8K47 - chains I and C of the 4 polymer chains in the assembly; structure by electron microscopy, 3.54 A resolution.

== Chain I ==
Molecule: nanobody Nb4
Organism: Vicugna pacos
Notes: antibody fragment or engineered binder
Chain sequence (124 residues; each row starts with the number of its first residue):
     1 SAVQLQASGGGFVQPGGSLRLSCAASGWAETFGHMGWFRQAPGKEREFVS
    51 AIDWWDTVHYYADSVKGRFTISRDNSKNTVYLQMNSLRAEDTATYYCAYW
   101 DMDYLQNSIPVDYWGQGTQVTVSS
Cystine bridges: C23-C97

== Chain C ==
Molecule: Spike glycoprotein
Organism: Severe acute respiratory syndrome coronavirus 2
Reference sequence: P0DTC2 (SPIKE_SARS2); numbering as in UniProt (aligned over 1-1208)
Chain sequence (1288 residues; row label = number of the first residue in the row):
     1 MFVFLVLLPLVSSQCVNLITRTQLPPAYTNSFTRGVYYPDKVFRSSVLHS
    51 TQDLFLPFFSNVTWFHAIHVSGTNGTKRFDNPVLPFNDGVYFASTEKSNI
   101 IRGWIFGTTLDSKTQSLLIVNNATNVVIKVCEFQFCNDPFLDVYYHKNNK
   151 SWMESEFRVYSSANNCTFEYVSQPFLMDLEGKQGNFKNLREFVFKNIDGY
   201 FKIYSKHTPINLGRDLPQGFSALEPLVDLPIGINITRFQTLLALHRSYLT
   251 PGDSSSGWTAGAAAYYVGYLQPRTFLLKYNENGTITDAVDCALDPLSETK
   301 CTLKSFTVEKGIYQTSNFRVQPTESIVRFPNITNLCPFDEVFNATRFASV
   351 YAWNRKRISNCVADYSVLYNFAPFFAFKCYGVSPTKLNDLCFTNVYADSF
   401 VIRGNEVSQIAPGQTGNIADYNYKLPDDFTGCVIAWNSNKLDSKVGGNYN
   451 YRYRLFRKSNLKPFERDISTEIYQAGNKPCNGVAGVNCYFPLQSYGFRPT
   501 YGVGHQPYRVVVLSFELLHAPATVCGPKKSTNLVKNKCVNFNFNGLTGTG
   551 VLTESNKKFLPFQQFGRDIADTTDAVRDPQTLEILDITPCSFGGVSVITP
   601 GTNTSNQVAVLYQGVNCTEVPVAIHADQLTPTWRVYSTGSNVFQTRAGCL
   651 IGAEYVNSSYECDIPIGAGICASYQTQTKSHGSASSVASQSIIAYTMSLG
   701 AENSVAYSNNSIAIPTNFTISVTTEILPVSMTKTSVDCTMYICGDSTECS
   751 NLLLQYGSFCTQLKRALTGIAVEQDKNTQEVFAQVKQIYKTPPIKYFGGF
   801 NFSQILPDPSKPSKRSPIEDLLFNKVTLADAGFIKQYGDCLGDIAARDLI
   851 CAQKFNGLTVLPPLLTDEMIAQYTSALLAGTITSGWTFGAGPALQIPFPM
   901 QMAYRFNGIGVTQNVLYENQKLIANQFNSAIGKIQDSLSSTPSALGKLQD
   951 VVNHNAQALNTLVKQLSSKFGAISSVLNDILSRLDPPEAEVQIDRLITGR
  1001 LQSLQTYVTQQLIRAAEIRASANLAATKMSECVLGQSKRVDFCGKGYHLM
  1051 SFPQSAPHGVVFLHVTYVPAQEKNFTTAPAICHDGKAHFPREGVFVSNGT
  1101 HWFVTQRNFYEPQIITTDNTFVSGNCDVVIGIVNNTVYDPLQPELDSFKE
  1151 ELDKYFKNHTSPDVDLGDISGINASVVNIQKEIDRLNEVAKNLNESLIDL
  1201 QELGKYEQGSGYIPEAPRDGQAYVRKDGEWVFLSTFLSGLEVLFQGPGGW
  1251 SHPQFEKGGGSGGGSGGSAWSHPQFEKGGSHHHHHHHH
Not modelled in the structure: 1-28, 69-71, 528-529, 678-688, 829-848, 1151-1288
Cystine bridges: C131-C166, C291-C301, C336-C361, C379-C432, C391-C525, C480-C488, C617-C649, C662-C671, C738-C760, C743-C749, C1032-C1043, C1082-C1126
Covalently attached groups: N-acetylglucosamine (NAG) linked to N61, N234, N282, N343, N603, N616, N657, N709, N717, N801, N1098, N1134
Construct notes: conflict I19 (Thr in P0DTC2), S658 (Asn in P0DTC2), G682 (Arg in P0DTC2), S683 (Arg in P0DTC2), S685 (Arg in P0DTC2), P817 (Phe in P0DTC2), P892 (Ala in P0DTC2), P899 (Ala in P0DTC2), P942 (Ala in P0DTC2), P986 (Lys in P0DTC2), P987 (Val in P0DTC2); variant D142 (Gly in P0DTC2), G213 (Val in P0DTC2), D339 (Gly in P0DTC2), F371 (Ser in P0DTC2), P373 (Ser in P0DTC2), F375 (Ser in P0DTC2), A376 (Thr in P0DTC2), N405 (Asp in P0DTC2), S408 (Arg in P0DTC2), N417 (Lys in P0DTC2), K440 (Asn in P0DTC2), R452 (Leu in P0DTC2), N477 (Ser in P0DTC2), K478 (Thr in P0DTC2), A484 (Glu in P0DTC2), V486 (Phe in P0DTC2), R498 (Gln in P0DTC2), Y501 (Asn in P0DTC2), H505 (Tyr in P0DTC2), G614 (Asp in P0DTC2), Y655 (His in P0DTC2), K679 (Asn in P0DTC2), H681 (Pro in P0DTC2), K764 (Asn in P0DTC2), Y796 (Asp in P0DTC2), H954 (Gln in P0DTC2), K969 (Asn in P0DTC2); expression tag (1209-1288)
Residues lining bound ligands: N-acetylglucosamine (NAG; 2-acetamido-2-deoxy-beta-D-glucopyranose): A706, E1072, N1074
Swiss-Prot annotation at these positions:
  - region: N280 to C301 (Putative superantigen), N448 to Y451, Y453 to F456 (Immunodominant HLA epitope recognized by the CD8+), S816 to Y837 (Fusion peptide 1), K835 to F855 (Fusion peptide 2), D1163 to E1202 (Heptad repeat 2)
  - site: R815, S816 (Cleavage)
  - glycosylation: N17 (N-linked (GlcNAc...) (complex) asparagine), N61 (N-linked (GlcNAc...) (hybrid) asparagine), N74 (N-linked (GlcNAc...) (complex) asparagine), N122 (N-linked (GlcNAc...) (hybrid) asparagine), N149 (N-linked (GlcNAc...) (complex) asparagine), N165 (N-linked (GlcNAc...) (complex) asparagine), N234 (N-linked (GlcNAc...) (high mannose) asparagine), N282 (N-linked (GlcNAc...) (complex) asparagine), T323 (O-linked (GalNAc) threonine), S325 (O-linked (HexNAc...) serine), N331 (N-linked (GlcNAc...) (complex) asparagine), N343 (N-linked (GlcNAc...) (complex) asparagine), N603 (N-linked (GlcNAc...) (hybrid) asparagine), N616 (N-linked (GlcNAc...) (complex) asparagine), N657 (N-linked (GlcNAc...) (complex) asparagine), T676 (O-linked (GlcNAc...) threonine), T678 (O-linked (GlcNAc...) threonine), N709 (N-linked (GlcNAc...) (high mannose) asparagine), N717 (N-linked (GlcNAc...) (hybrid) asparagine), N801 (N-linked (GlcNAc...) (hybrid) asparagine) and 6 more in UniProt
  - natural variant: L5 (L5F: In strain: Iota/B.1.526), S13 (S13I: In strain: Epsilon/B.1.427/B.1.429), L18 (L18F: In strain: Beta/B.1.351, Gamma/P.1 and 1 more), T20 (T20N: In strain: Gamma/P.1), L24 to A27 (sequence variant, change not given here; In strain: Omicron/BA.2, Omicron/BA.2.12.1 and 6 more), P26 (P26S: In strain: Gamma/P.1), Q52 (Q52H: In strain: Omicron/EG.5.1), A67 (A67V: In strain: Eta/B.1.525, Omicron/BA.1), H69 to V70 (deletion: In strain: Alpha/B.1.1.7, Eta/B.1.525 and 5 more), G75 (G75V: In strain: Lambda/C.37), T76 (T76I: In strain: Lambda/C.37), D80 (D80A: In strain: Beta/B.1.351), 79 further natural variant entries in UniProt
  - mutagenesis: H69 to V70 (Increased incorporation of cleaved spike into virions), N121 (N121Q: Partial loss of biliverdin affinity), R190 (R190K: Partial loss of biliverdin affinity), N234 (N234Q: Increased resistance to neutralizing antibodies), N331 (N331Q: Reduced viral infectivity), N343 (N343Q: Reduced viral infectivity), Y453 (Y453F: Decreased HLA binding to NF9 epitope. Increased binding affinity to human ACE2), A475 (A475V: Increased resistance to neutralizing antibodies), V483 (V483A: Increased resistance to neutralizing antibodies), F490 (F490L: Increased resistance to neutralizing antibodies and human covalescent sera neutralization), Q493 (Q493N: Reduced host ACE2-binding affinity in vitro; Q493Y: Reduced host ACE2-binding affinity in vitro), H519 (H519P: Increased resistance to human covalescent sera neutralization), 5 further mutagenesis entries in UniProt

== Interface between chain I and chain C ==
Pairs across the interface (40; chain I residue first):
  V3(I) with F374(C), hydrophobic
  A25(I) with F374(C)
  S26(I) with P373(C); F374(C)
  G27(I) with P373(C), hydrogen bond (backbone-backbone); F374(C); F375(C)
  W28(I) with Y369(C); F375(C), hydrophobic; F377(C), hydrophobic
  A29(I) with F374(C), hydrophobic; F375(C); A376(C); F377(C), hydrogen bond (backbone-backbone)
  E30(I) with F377(C); K378(C), salt bridge; C379(C), hydrogen bond (side chain-backbone); P384(C)
  F32(I) with F374(C), hydrophobic; A376(C), hydrophobic; V407(C), hydrophobic; A435(C)
  W54(I) with V503(C); Y508(C), hydrogen bond
  W55(I) with G404(C); N405(C), hydrogen bond (backbone-side chain); V407(C), hydrophobic; G504(C), hydrogen bond (backbone-backbone)
  D56(I) with V503(C)
  T57(I) with N405(C)
  R73(I) with V503(C)
  N75(I) with K440(C); Y501(C), hydrogen bond (side chain-backbone); G502(C); V503(C); Q506(C), hydrogen bond (backbone-side chain)
  S76(I) with K440(C), hydrogen bond (backbone-side chain)
  N78(I) with N437(C); K440(C), hydrogen bond
  Y99(I) with F374(C)
Interface residues without a listed pair, chain I (19 interface residues in all): T31, D74
Interface residues without a listed pair, chain C (24 interface residues in all): S408, W436, N439

== Overview ==
The interface between chain I and chain C involves 19 residues on one side and 24 on the other, with 10
hydrogen bonds and 1 salt bridge. Polar pairs include E30(I)-K378(C), E30(I)-C379(C) and W54(I)-Y508(C). Bound
to chain C: N-acetylglucosamine.
Here chain I is nanobody Nb4 (Vicugna pacos) and chain C is Spike glycoprotein (Severe acute respiratory
syndrome coronavirus 2). Entry 8K47 (A potent and broad-spectrum neutralizing nanobody for SARS-CoV-2 viruses
including all major Omicron strains) was determined by electron microscopy together with 8K3K, 8K45 and 8K46
from the same study.
